Entry 1XHV (X-ray diffraction, 2.50 A resolution); this record covers chains E and A of the 6 polymer chains in the assembly.

== Chain E ==
Molecule: 7-nt DNA strand
Sequence (7 nucleotides; each row starts with the number of its first residue):
     1 GCCGGTC

== Chain A ==
Protein: Type II restriction enzyme HincII
From: Haemophilus influenzae
Notes: EC 3.1.21.4
Reference sequence: P17743 (T2C2_HAEIN); residues 2-258 here correspond to UniProt positions 1-257 (UniProt number = residue number - 1)
Chain sequence (257 residues; each row starts with the number of its first residue):
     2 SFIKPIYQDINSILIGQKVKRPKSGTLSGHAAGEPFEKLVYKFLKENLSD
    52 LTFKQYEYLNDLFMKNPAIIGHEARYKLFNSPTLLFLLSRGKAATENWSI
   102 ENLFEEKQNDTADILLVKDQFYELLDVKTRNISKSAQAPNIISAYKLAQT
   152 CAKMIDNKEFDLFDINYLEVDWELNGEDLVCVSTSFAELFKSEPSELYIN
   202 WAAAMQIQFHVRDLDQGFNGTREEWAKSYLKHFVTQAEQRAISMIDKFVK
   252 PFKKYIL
Disordered / not traced: 24-26
Differences from the reference sequence: conflict Thr130 (Arg129 in P17743), Trp173 (Ser172 in P17743)
Ion coordination: Mn2+ site 1: Glu38 (shared with 1 residue of chain H); Mn2+ site 2: Glu38, Asp114, Val128 (shared with 1 residue of chain H); Mn2+ site 3: His73, Glu74 (shared with 1 residue of chain F); Mn2+ site 4: Asp114 (shared with 1 residue of chain G; 1 residue of chain H)

== Chain E / chain A interface ==
Contacting residue pairs (12):
  DG4(E) with Gln138(A), base contact; Tyr199(A), hydrogen bond to the phosphate; Asn201(A), sugar contact
  DG5(E) with Gln138(A), hydrogen bond to the base; Asn201(A), hydrogen bond to the base; Ala203(A), phosphate contact; Ala204(A), base contact; Gln209(A), hydrogen bond to the base; Arg241(A), salt bridge to the phosphate; Lys248(A), salt bridge to the phosphate
  DT6(E) with Ala203(A), base contact; Ala204(A), base contact
Other interface residues (no listed pair), chain E (4 interface residues in all): DC3
Other interface residues (no listed pair), chain A (9 interface residues in all): Phe249

== In short ==
The interface between chain E and chain A involves 4 residues on one side and 9 on the other, with 4 hydrogen
bonds and 2 salt bridges. Among the polar pairs are DG5(E)-Gln138(A), DG5(E)-Asn201(A) and DG5(E)-Gln209(A).
His73(A) and Glu74(A) coordinate Mn2+ site 3.
Here chain E is a 7-nt DNA strand and chain A is Type II restriction enzyme HincII (Haemophilus influenzae).
Entry 1XHV (HincII bound to cleaved cognate DNA GTCGAC and Mn2+) was determined by X-ray diffraction together
with 1XHU from the same study.
